PDB entry 7EBR | electron microscopy, 3.60 A resolution | chains A and F of the 6 polymer chains in the assembly

Chain A:
Molecule: Capsid protein VP1
Organism: Human enterovirus D68
UniProtKB: A0A097BW12 (A0A097BW12_HED68); residues 1-297 here correspond to UniProt positions 565-861 (UniProt number = residue number + 564)
Amino-acid sequence (297 residues; row label = number of the first residue in the row):
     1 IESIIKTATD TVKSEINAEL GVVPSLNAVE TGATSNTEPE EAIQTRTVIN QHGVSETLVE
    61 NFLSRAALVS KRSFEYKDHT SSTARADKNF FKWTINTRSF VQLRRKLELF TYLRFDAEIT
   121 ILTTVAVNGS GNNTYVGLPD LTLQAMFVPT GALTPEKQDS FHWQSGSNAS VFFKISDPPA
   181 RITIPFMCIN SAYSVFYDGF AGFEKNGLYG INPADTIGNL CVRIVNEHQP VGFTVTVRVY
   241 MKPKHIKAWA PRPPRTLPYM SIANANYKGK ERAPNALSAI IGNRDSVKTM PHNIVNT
Disordered / not traced: 16-19, 24-40, 81-87, 129-134, 290-297
Reported in the primary citation:
  - conformationally variable residues (order/disorder transition): Lys-270 to Thr-289

Chain F:
Molecule: 2H12 Fab light chain
Organism: Mus musculus
Notes: antibody fragment or engineered binder
Amino-acid sequence (214 residues; numbered 1 to 214; the number before each row is that of its first residue):
     1 DIQMTQSPSS LSASLGERVS LTCRASQDIG SSLNWLQQEP DGTIKRLIYA TSSLDSGVPK
    61 RFSGSRSGSD YSLTISSLES EDFVDYYCLQ YASFPLTFGA GTKLELKRAD AAPTVSIFPP
   121 SSEQLTSGGA SVVCFLNNFY PKDINVKWKI DGSERQNGVL NSWTDQDSKD STYSMSSTLT
   181 LTKDEYERHN SYTCEATHKT STSPIVKSFN RNEC
Disordered / not traced: 110-214
Disulfides: Cys-23/Cys-88

Interface between chain A and chain F:
Contacting residue pairs (7):
  Asn-206(A) / Asp-1(F)  hydrogen bond (side chain-backbone)
  Asn-206(A) / Ile-2(F)
  Asn-206(A) / Gln-27(F)  hydrogen bond (backbone-side chain)
  Gly-207(A) / Gln-27(F)
  Leu-208(A) / Ile-2(F)  hydrophobic
  Leu-208(A) / Asp-28(F)
  Leu-208(A) / Ser-93(F)
Also at the interface, not in a pair above, chain A (5 interface residues in all): Ala-201, Lys-205
Also at the interface, not in a pair above, chain F (7 interface residues in all): Ser-26, Ile-29

Summary:
Chain A and chain F form an interface of 5 and 7 residues respectively; the contacts include 2 hydrogen bonds.
Among the polar pairs are Asn-206(A)/Asp-1(F) and Asn-206(A)/Gln-27(F). From the paper: conformational
variability at Lys-270(A).
Chain A is Capsid protein VP1 (Human enterovirus D68) and chain F is 2H12 Fab light chain (Mus musculus); the
structure, EV-D68 in complex with 2H12 Fab (state S2), was determined by electron microscopy, deposited
together with 7EBZ and 7ECY.
